6SKL - chains 3 and 5 of the 18 polymer chains in the assembly; structure by electron microscopy, 3.70 A resolution.

Chain 3:
Molecule: DNA replication licensing factor MCM3
From: Saccharomyces cerevisiae (strain ATCC 204508 / S288c)
Notes: EC 3.6.4.12
Reference sequence: P24279 (MCM3_YEAST); numbering as in UniProt (aligned over 1-971)
Chain sequence (971 residues; numbered 1 to 971; the number before each row is that of its first residue):
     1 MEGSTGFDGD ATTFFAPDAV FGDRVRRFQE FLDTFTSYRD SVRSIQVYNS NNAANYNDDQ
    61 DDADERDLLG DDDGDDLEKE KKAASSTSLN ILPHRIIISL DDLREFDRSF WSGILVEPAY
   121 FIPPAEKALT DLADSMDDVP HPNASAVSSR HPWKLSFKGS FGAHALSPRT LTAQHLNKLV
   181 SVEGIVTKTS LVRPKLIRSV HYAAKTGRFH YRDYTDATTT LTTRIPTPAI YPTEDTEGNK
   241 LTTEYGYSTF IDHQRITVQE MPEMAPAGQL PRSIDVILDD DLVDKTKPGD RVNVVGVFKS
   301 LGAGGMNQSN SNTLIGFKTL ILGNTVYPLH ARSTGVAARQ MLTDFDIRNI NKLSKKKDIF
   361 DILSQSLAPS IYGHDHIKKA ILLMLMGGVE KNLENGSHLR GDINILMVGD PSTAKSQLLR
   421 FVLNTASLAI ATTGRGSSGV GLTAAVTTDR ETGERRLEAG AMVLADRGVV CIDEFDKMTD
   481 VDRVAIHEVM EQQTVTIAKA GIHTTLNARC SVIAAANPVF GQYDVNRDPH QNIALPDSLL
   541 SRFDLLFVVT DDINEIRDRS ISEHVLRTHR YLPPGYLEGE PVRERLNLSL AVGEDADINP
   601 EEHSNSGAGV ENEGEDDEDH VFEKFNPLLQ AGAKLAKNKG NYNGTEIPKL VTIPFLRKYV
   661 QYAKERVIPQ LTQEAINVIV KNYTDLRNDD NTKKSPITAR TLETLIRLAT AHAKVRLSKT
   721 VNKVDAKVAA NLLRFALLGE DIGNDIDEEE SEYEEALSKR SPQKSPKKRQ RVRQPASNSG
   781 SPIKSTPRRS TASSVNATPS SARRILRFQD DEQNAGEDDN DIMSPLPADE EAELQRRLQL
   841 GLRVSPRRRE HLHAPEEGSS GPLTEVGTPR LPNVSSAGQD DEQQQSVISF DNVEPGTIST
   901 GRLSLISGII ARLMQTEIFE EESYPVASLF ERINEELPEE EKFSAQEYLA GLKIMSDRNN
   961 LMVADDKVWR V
Not modelled in the structure: 1-17, 57-89, 333-336, 584-647, 690-695, 741-971
Bound ions: Mg2+: Ser416 (together with AMP-PNP)
Small-molecule neighbours: AMP-PNP (ANP; phosphoaminophosphonic acid-adenylate ester): Ser370, Ile371, Tyr372, His374, Asp410, Pro411, Ser412, Thr413, Ala414, Lys415, Ser416, Gln417, Glu474, Asn517, Ile561, Val565
Curated features (UniProtKB/Swiss-Prot):
  - motif: Ser541 to Asp544 (Arginine finger)
  - binding site (ATP): Gly409 to Ser416
  - modified residue: Ser761 (Phosphoserine), Ser777 (Phosphoserine), Ser781 (Phosphoserine), Thr868 (Phosphothreonine)
  - mutagenesis: Lys415 (K415A: No effect on MCM2-7 complex helicase activity. Loss of MCM2-7 complex helicase activity; when associated with MCM5 A-422. Reduces MCM2-7 complex helicase activity ...)
Reported in the primary citation:
  - binding site for DNA fork, leading-strand template: Arg455

Chain 5:
Molecule: Minichromosome maintenance protein 5
From: Saccharomyces cerevisiae (strain ATCC 204508 / S288c)
Notes: EC 3.6.4.12
Reference sequence: P29496 (MCM5_YEAST); residue numbers follow UniProt; this construct covers 1-775
Chain sequence (775 residues; row label = number of the first residue in the row):
     1 MSFDRPEIYS APVLQGESPN DDDNTEIIKS FKNFILEFRL DSQFIYRDQL RNNILVKNYS
    61 LTVNMEHLIG YNEDIYKKLS DEPSDIIPLF ETAITQVAKR ISILSRAQSA NNNDKDPENT
   121 SMDTDSLLLN SLPTFQLILN SNANQIPLRD LDSEHVSKIV RLSGIIISTS VLSSRATYLS
   181 IMCRNCRHTT SITINNFNSI TGNTVSLPRS CLSTIESESS MANESNIGDE STKKNCGPDP
   241 YIIIHESSKF IDQQFLKLQE IPELVPVGEM PRNLTMTCDR YLTNKVIPGT RVTIVGIYSI
   301 YNSKNGAGSG RSGGGNGGSG VAIRTPYIKI LGIQSDVETS SIWNSVTMFT EEEEEEFLQL
   361 SRNPKLYEIL TNSIAPSIFG NEDIKKAIVC LLMGGSKKIL PDGMRLRGDI NVLLLGDPGT
   421 AKSQLLKFVE KVSPIAVYTS GKGSSAAGLT ASVQRDPMTR EFYLEGGAMV LADGGVVCID
   481 EFDKMRDEDR VAIHEAMEQQ TISIAKAGIT TVLNSRTSVL AAANPIYGRY DDLKSPGDNI
   541 DFQTTILSRF DMIFIVKDDH NEERDISIAN HVINIHTGNA NAMQNQQEEN GSEISIEKMK
   601 RYITYCRLKC APRLSPQAAE KLSSNFVTIR KQLLINELES TERSSIPITI RQLEAIIRIT
   661 ESLAKLELSP IAQERHVDEA IRLFQASTMD AASQDPIGGL NQASGTSLSE IRRFEQELKR
   721 RLPIGWSTSY QTLRREFVDT HRFSQLALDK ALYALEKHET IQLRHQGQNI YRSGV
Not modelled in the structure: 1-19, 108-130, 199-204, 214-234, 306-319, 695-775
Bound ions: Zn2+: Cys183, Cys186, Cys211, Cys236; Mg2+: Ser423 (together with AMP-PNP)
Small-molecule neighbours:
  - AMP-PNP (ANP; phosphoaminophosphonic acid-adenylate ester), molecule 1: Ser377, Ile378, Phe379, Asp417, Pro418, Gly419, Thr420, Ala421, Lys422, Ser423, Gln424, Asn524, Val572
  - AMP-PNP (ANP), molecule 2: Met404, Glu498, Gln499, Thr545, Arg549, Ile650, Arg651, Glu654
Curated features (UniProtKB/Swiss-Prot):
  - motif: Ser548 to Asp551 (Arginine finger)
  - binding site (ATP): Gly416 to Ser423
  - mutagenesis: Lys422 (K422A: Loss of MCM2-7 complex helicase activity)
Reported in the primary citation:
  - binding site for DNA fork, leading-strand template: Arg460

How chain 3 and chain 5 interact:
Residue-residue contacts - 155 pairs, chain 3 then chain 5:
  Ala119(3) - Glu246(5)
  Tyr120(3) - Glu246(5)
  Tyr120(3) - Ser247(5)  hydrogen bond
  Thr172(3) - Asp252(5)
  Ala173(3) - Ser174(5)
  Ala173(3) - Ile251(5)
  Ala173(3) - Asp252(5)  hydrogen bond (backbone-side chain)
  Leu176(3) - Ser174(5)
  Leu176(3) - Phe250(5)  hydrophobic
  Asn177(3) - His245(5)  hydrogen bond (side chain-backbone)
  Asn177(3) - Glu246(5)
  Asn177(3) - Ser248(5)
  Lys188(3) - Glu461(5)  salt bridge
  Leu221(3) - Glu246(5)
  Thr222(3) - Glu246(5)  hydrogen bond
  Thr223(3) - Ile242(5)
  Thr223(3) - Ile243(5)
  Thr223(3) - Ile244(5)
  Thr223(3) - His245(5)
  Thr223(3) - Glu246(5)  hydrogen bond
  Ile225(3) - Arg184(5)
  Ile225(3) - Arg187(5)
  Gln259(3) - Thr511(5)
  Pro262(3) - Val512(5)
  Pro262(3) - Asn514(5)  hydrogen bond (backbone-side chain)
  Glu263(3) - Asn514(5)
  Ala267(3) - Asp473(5)
  Gly268(3) - Val470(5)
  Gly268(3) - Asp473(5)  hydrogen bond (backbone-side chain)
  Gln269(3) - Thr169(5)  hydrogen bond
  Gln269(3) - Pro288(5)
  Leu270(3) - Leu464(5)
  Leu270(3) - Val470(5)  hydrophobic
  Pro271(3) - Leu513(5)
  Arg272(3) - Ser170(5)  hydrogen bond (side chain-backbone)
  Arg272(3) - Gln254(5)
  Ser300(3) - His245(5)  hydrogen bond
  Ser300(3) - Phe250(5)
  Leu301(3) - His245(5)
  Gly302(3) - His245(5)  hydrogen bond (backbone-side chain)
  Met306(3) - Leu179(5)  hydrophobic
  Met306(3) - Ile194(5)  hydrophobic
  Met306(3) - Ser206(5)
  Met306(3) - Leu207(5)  hydrogen bond (backbone-backbone)
  Gln308(3) - Arg209(5)  hydrogen bond
  Asn310(3) - Lys304(5)  hydrogen bond
  Ser311(3) - Asn302(5)  hydrogen bond (side chain-backbone)
  Asn312(3) - Tyr301(5)
  Thr313(3) - Arg175(5)  hydrogen bond (backbone-side chain)
  Leu314(3) - Arg175(5)  hydrogen bond (backbone-side chain)
  Leu314(3) - Gln253(5)  hydrogen bond (backbone-side chain)
  Leu314(3) - Phe255(5)
  Leu314(3) - Tyr301(5)  hydrophobic
  Leu314(3) - Tyr327(5)
  Ile315(3) - Arg175(5)  hydrogen bond (backbone-side chain)
  Gly316(3) - Ser174(5)
  Gly316(3) - Arg175(5)
  Phe317(3) - Ser174(5)  hydrogen bond (backbone-backbone)
  Phe317(3) - Ala176(5)  hydrophobic
  Phe317(3) - Leu179(5)  hydrophobic
  Phe317(3) - Ile243(5)  hydrophobic
  Phe317(3) - His245(5)
  Phe317(3) - Phe250(5)  hydrophobic
  Thr319(3) - Ser174(5)
  Ala368(3) - Asp402(5)
  Pro369(3) - Asp402(5)
  Ser370(3) - Leu400(5)
  Ser370(3) - Asp402(5)  hydrogen bond
  Ser370(3) - Met404(5)  hydrogen bond
  Ile371(3) - Met404(5)  hydrophobic
  Asp410(3) - Arg643(5)  salt bridge
  Pro411(3) - Thr544(5)
  Pro411(3) - Thr545(5)
  Pro411(3) - Ser548(5)
  Ser412(3) - Thr649(5)  hydrogen bond
  Ser412(3) - Ile650(5)
  Ser412(3) - Arg651(5)  hydrogen bond (side chain-backbone)
  Ser416(3) - Gln499(5)
  Gln417(3) - Met404(5)  hydrogen bond
  Gln417(3) - Arg405(5)  hydrogen bond (side chain-backbone)
  Gln417(3) - Gln499(5)  hydrogen bond
  Arg420(3) - Glu495(5)  salt bridge
  Arg420(3) - Thr501(5)  hydrogen bond
  Arg420(3) - Ser503(5)
  Phe421(3) - Asp402(5)
  Asn424(3) - Asp402(5)  hydrogen bond (side chain-backbone)
  Ala431(3) - Val512(5)  hydrophobic
  Thr433(3) - Glu495(5)
  Thr433(3) - Ser503(5)
  Arg435(3) - Ala446(5)
  Arg435(3) - Glu488(5)  hydrogen bond (side chain-backbone)
  Arg435(3) - Val491(5)
  Gly436(3) - Ser503(5)
  Gly436(3) - Ile504(5)
  Gly436(3) - Ala505(5)  hydrogen bond (backbone-backbone)
  Gly436(3) - Lys506(5)
  Ser437(3) - Ala505(5)
  Ser438(3) - Ala505(5)  hydrogen bond (backbone-backbone)
  Ser438(3) - Lys506(5)
  Gly441(3) - Ala505(5)
  Gly441(3) - Lys506(5)
  Ala445(3) - Ala507(5)
  Ala445(3) - Gly508(5)
  Leu464(3) - Thr510(5)
  Glu474(3) - His494(5)
  Glu474(3) - Arg549(5)  salt bridge
  Lys477(3) - Val491(5)
  Lys477(3) - His494(5)  hydrogen bond
  Asn517(3) - Thr545(5)
  Val519(3) - Gln543(5)
  Gly521(3) - Gln543(5)  hydrogen bond (backbone-side chain)
  Gly521(3) - Thr545(5)
  Gln522(3) - Thr544(5)
  Gln522(3) - Arg643(5)  hydrogen bond
  Tyr523(3) - Arg643(5)  hydrogen bond (backbone-side chain)
  Asp551(3) - Arg630(5)  salt bridge
  Asp551(3) - Thr649(5)
  Ile553(3) - Arg630(5)
  Glu555(3) - Val627(5)
  Glu555(3) - Lys631(5)
  Asp558(3) - Arg630(5)  salt bridge
  Arg559(3) - Val627(5)
  Ile561(3) - Ile650(5)  hydrophobic
  Ser562(3) - Ser623(5)
  Ser562(3) - Leu653(5)
  Val565(3) - Ile650(5)  hydrophobic
  Val565(3) - Leu653(5)  hydrophobic
  Leu566(3) - Leu614(5)  hydrophobic
  Leu566(3) - Ala619(5)
  Leu566(3) - Leu622(5)  hydrophobic
  Leu566(3) - Ser623(5)
  Leu566(3) - Ile657(5)  hydrophobic
  Thr568(3) - Leu400(5)
  His569(3) - Lys398(5)  hydrogen bond
  His569(3) - Leu406(5)
  His569(3) - Glu654(5)  salt bridge
  His569(3) - Ile657(5)
  Arg570(3) - Arg613(5)  hydrogen bond (backbone-side chain)
  Arg570(3) - Leu614(5)  hydrogen bond (side chain-backbone)
  Arg570(3) - Pro616(5)
  Tyr571(3) - Ile399(5)
  Tyr571(3) - Leu400(5)  hydrophobic
  Tyr571(3) - Pro401(5)
  Leu572(3) - Arg613(5)
  Glu578(3) - Arg613(5)  salt bridge
  Glu578(3) - Pro670(5)
  Glu578(3) - Ile671(5)
  Gly579(3) - Lys609(5)
  Gly579(3) - Cys610(5)
  Gly579(3) - Ala611(5)  hydrogen bond (backbone-backbone)
  Gly579(3) - Pro670(5)  hydrogen bond (backbone-backbone)
  Glu580(3) - Ala611(5)
  Pro581(3) - Leu608(5)
  Pro581(3) - Ala611(5)  hydrophobic
  Ile653(3) - Asp402(5)
Also at the interface, not in a pair above, chain 3 (93 interface residues in all): Pro266, Ala303, Thr432, Leu442, Arg450, Glu458, Ala459, Ala461, Phe520, Thr550, Glu563, Val582
Also at the interface, not in a pair above, chain 5 (106 interface residues in all): Val171, Asn198, Val205, Asn284, Ile342, Lys397, Gly403, Thr459, Glu465, Gly466, Ala492, Pro612, Ser615, Phe626, Leu633, Leu634, Pro647, Ile648, Glu661

Overview:
Chain 3 and chain 5 form an interface of 93 and 106 residues respectively; the contacts include 41 hydrogen
bonds and 8 salt bridges. Polar contacts include Lys188(3)-Glu461(5), Asp410(3)-Arg643(5) and
Arg420(3)-Glu495(5). One AMP-PNP molecule is bound between chain 3 and chain 5. The paper reports a binding
site for DNA fork, leading-strand template at Arg455(3) and Arg460(5).
Here chain 3 is DNA replication licensing factor MCM3 and chain 5 is Minichromosome maintenance protein 5,
both from Saccharomyces cerevisiae (strain ATCC 204508 / S288c). Entry 6SKL (Cryo-EM structure of the CMG Fork
Protection Complex at a replication fork - Conformation 1) was determined by electron microscopy (same
publication as 6SKO).
